PDB entry 9BT7 | X-ray diffraction, 1.80 A resolution | chains A and D

Chain A:
Protein: Secreted chorismate mutase
From: Mycobacterium tuberculosis
Notes: EC 5.4.99.5; fragment: d34-a199
UniProt: P9WIB9 (SCMU_MYCTU); residue numbers follow UniProt; this construct covers 34-199
Chain sequence (205 residues; row label = number of the first residue in the row):
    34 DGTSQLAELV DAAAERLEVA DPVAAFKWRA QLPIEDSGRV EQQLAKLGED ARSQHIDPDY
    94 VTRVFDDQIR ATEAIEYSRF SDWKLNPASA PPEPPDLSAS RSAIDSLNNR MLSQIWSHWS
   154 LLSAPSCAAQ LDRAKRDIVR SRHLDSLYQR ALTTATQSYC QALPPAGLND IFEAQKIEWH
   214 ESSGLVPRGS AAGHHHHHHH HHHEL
Disordered / not traced: 34-35, 197-238
Sequence notes: expression tag (200-238)
Curated features (UniProtKB/Swiss-Prot):
  - binding site (substrate): Arg-49, Lys-60, Asp-69, Arg-72 to Gln-76, Thr-105 to Glu-109, Arg-134
  - mutagenesis: Arg-49 (R49A: Less than 1% of the wild-type enzyme activity), Lys-60 (K60A: Less than 1% of the wild-type enzyme activity), Asp-69 (D69A: No effect on the enzyme activity), Arg-72 (R72A: Less than 1% of the wild-type enzyme activity), Thr-105 (T105A: 20% of the wild-type enzyme activity), Glu-109 (E109A: 10% of the wild-type enzyme activity; E109Q: 40% of the wild-type enzyme activity at pH 7.5 and 27% of the wild-type enzyme activity at pH 4), Arg-134 (R134A: Less than 1% of the wild-type enzyme activity)
Disulfides: Cys-160/Cys-193

Chain D:
Protein: Cyclic peptide inhibitor D1.3
Chain sequence (15 residues; numbered 0 to 14; the number before each row is that of its first residue; numbering starts at 0):
     0 XYQFEQWHIR GRYAC
Modified positions: ACE (acetyl group) at position 0; Tyr-1 (D-tyrosine; DTY)
Covalently attached groups: covalent link ACE_0/Cys-14

Interface between chain A and chain D:
Contacting residue pairs (22):
  Glu-68(A) / ACE_0(D)
  Glu-68(A) / Tyr-1(D)
  Glu-68(A) / Gln-2(D)  hydrogen bond (side chain-backbone)
  Ser-70(A) / Gln-2(D)
  Val-73(A) / Arg-9(D)
  Glu-74(A) / Trp-6(D)
  Glu-74(A) / His-7(D)
  Glu-74(A) / Ile-8(D)  hydrogen bond (side chain-backbone)
  Leu-77(A) / Ile-8(D)  hydrophobic
  Ala-78(A) / Ile-8(D)
  Asp-92(A) / Arg-11(D)  salt bridge
  Asp-92(A) / Tyr-12(D)  hydrogen bond (backbone-side chain)
  Thr-95(A) / Tyr-12(D)  hydrogen bond
  Arg-96(A) / Tyr-12(D)
  Asp-99(A) / Arg-9(D)  salt bridge
  Asp-99(A) / Tyr-12(D)
  Ile-102(A) / Arg-9(D)
  Arg-103(A) / Arg-9(D)
  Arg-103(A) / Ala-13(D)
  Arg-103(A) / Cys-14(D)
  Glu-106(A) / Arg-9(D)  salt bridge
  Tyr-110(A) / Tyr-1(D)
Interface residues without a listed pair, chain D (12 interface residues in all): Phe-3

Summary:
Chain A and chain D form an interface of 14 and 12 residues respectively; the contacts include 4 hydrogen
bonds and 3 salt bridges. Polar contacts include Asp-92(A)/Arg-11(D), Asp-99(A)/Arg-9(D) and
Glu-106(A)/Arg-9(D). UniProt lists 14 substrate-binding residues and 7 mutagenesis sites on chain A.
Chain A is Secreted chorismate mutase (Mycobacterium tuberculosis) and chain D is Cyclic peptide inhibitor
D1.3; the structure, Crystal structure of Chorismate Mutase from Mycobacterium tuberculosis in complex with
the cyclic peptide inhibitor D1.3, was determined by X-ray diffraction (same publication as 9BT3 and 9BT6).
